PDB entry 7XN7 | electron microscopy, 3.10 A resolution | chains B and T of the 25 polymer chains in the assembly

== Chain B ==
Protein: DNA-directed RNA polymerase subunit beta
Source organism: Komagataella phaffii
Notes: EC 2.7.7.6
Reference sequence: C4QZQ7 (C4QZQ7_KOMPG); numbering as in UniProt (aligned over 1-1227)
Sequence (1227 residues; each row starts with the number of its first residue):
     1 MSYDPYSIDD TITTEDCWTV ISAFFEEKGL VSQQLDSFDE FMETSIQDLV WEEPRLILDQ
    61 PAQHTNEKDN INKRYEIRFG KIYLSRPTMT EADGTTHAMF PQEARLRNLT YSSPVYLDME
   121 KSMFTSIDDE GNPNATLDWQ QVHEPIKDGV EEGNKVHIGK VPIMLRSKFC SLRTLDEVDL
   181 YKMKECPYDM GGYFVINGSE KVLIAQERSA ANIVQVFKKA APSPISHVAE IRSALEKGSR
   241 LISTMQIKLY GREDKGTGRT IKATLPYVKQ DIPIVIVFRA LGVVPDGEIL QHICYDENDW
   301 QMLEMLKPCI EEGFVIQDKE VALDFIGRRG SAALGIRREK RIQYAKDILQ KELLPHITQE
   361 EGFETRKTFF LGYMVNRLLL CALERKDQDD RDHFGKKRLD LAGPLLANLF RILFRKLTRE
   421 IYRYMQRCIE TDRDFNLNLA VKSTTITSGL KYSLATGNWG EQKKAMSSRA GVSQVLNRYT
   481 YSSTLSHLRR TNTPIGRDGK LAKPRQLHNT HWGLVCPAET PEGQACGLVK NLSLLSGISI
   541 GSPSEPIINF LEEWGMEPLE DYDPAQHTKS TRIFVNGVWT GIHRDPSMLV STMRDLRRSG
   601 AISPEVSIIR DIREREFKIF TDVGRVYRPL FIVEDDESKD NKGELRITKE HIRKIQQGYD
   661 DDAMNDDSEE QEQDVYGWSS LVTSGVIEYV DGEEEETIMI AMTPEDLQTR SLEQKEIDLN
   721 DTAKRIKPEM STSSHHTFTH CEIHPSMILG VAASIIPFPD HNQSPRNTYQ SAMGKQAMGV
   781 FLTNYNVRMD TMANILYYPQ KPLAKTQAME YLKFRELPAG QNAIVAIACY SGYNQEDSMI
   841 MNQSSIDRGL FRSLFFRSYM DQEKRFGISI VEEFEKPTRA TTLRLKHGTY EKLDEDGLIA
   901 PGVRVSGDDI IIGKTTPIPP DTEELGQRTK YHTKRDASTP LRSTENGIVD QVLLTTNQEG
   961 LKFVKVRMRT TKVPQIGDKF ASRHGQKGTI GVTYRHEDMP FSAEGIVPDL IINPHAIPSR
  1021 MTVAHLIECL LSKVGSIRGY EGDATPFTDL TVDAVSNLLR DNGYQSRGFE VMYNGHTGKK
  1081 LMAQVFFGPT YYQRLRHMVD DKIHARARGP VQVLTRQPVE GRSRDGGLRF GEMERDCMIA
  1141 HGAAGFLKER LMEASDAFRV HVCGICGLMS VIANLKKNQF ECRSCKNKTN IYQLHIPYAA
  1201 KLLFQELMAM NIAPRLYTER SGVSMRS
Disordered / not traced: 1-8, 65-68, 129-152, 663-674, 710-719, 1223-1227

== Chain T ==
Molecule: 198-nt DNA strand
Sequence (198 nucleotides; numbered -72 to 125; the number before each row is that of its first residue; numbers below 1 keep their minus sign (DA-72 is residue -72)):
   -72 ATCAGAATCC CGGTGCCGAG GCCGCTCAAT TGGTCGTAGA CAGCTCTAGC ACCGCTTAAA
   -12 CGCACGTACG CGCTGTCCCC CGCGTTTTAA CCGCCAAGGG GATTACACCC AAGACACCAG
    48 GCACGAGACA GAAAAAAACA ACGAAAACGG CCACCACCCA AACACACCAA ACACAAGAGC
   108 TAATTGACTG ACGTAAGC
Disordered / not traced: -72 to 8, 62-125

== How chain B and chain T interact ==
Pairs across the interface (22; chain B residue first):
  Ser199(B) with DG40(T), phosphate contact
  Lys201(B) with DA39(T), phosphate contact
  Ala455(B) with DG40(T), sugar contact
  Thr456(B) with DG40(T), phosphate contact
  Gln462(B) with DA41(T), phosphate contact; DC42(T), hydrogen bond to the phosphate
  Arg497(B) with DA32(T), salt bridge to the phosphate
  Thr791(B) with DA38(T), phosphate contact; DA39(T), hydrogen bond to the phosphate
  Met792(B) with DC37(T), phosphate contact; DA38(T), phosphate contact
  Arg857(B) with DA38(T), salt bridge to the phosphate
  Arg942(B) with DA38(T), salt bridge to the phosphate
  Gly1121(B) with DC36(T), phosphate contact
  Arg1122(B) with DC36(T), hydrogen bond to the phosphate; DC37(T), salt bridge to the phosphate
  Ser1123(B) with DC37(T), phosphate contact
  Leu1128(B) with DC35(T), phosphate contact
  Arg1129(B) with DA34(T), salt bridge to the phosphate; DC35(T), hydrogen bond to the phosphate
  Gly1131(B) with DA34(T), phosphate contact
  Met1133(B) with DC33(T), sugar contact
Other interface residues (no listed pair), chain B (22 interface residues in all): Ile196, Asn197, Tyr452, Val475, Gly1127

== In short ==
The interface between chain B and chain T involves 22 residues on one side and 11 on the other, with 4
hydrogen bonds and 5 salt bridges. Polar contacts include Gln462(B)-DC42(T), Thr791(B)-DA39(T) and
Arg1122(B)-DC36(T).
Here chain B is DNA-directed RNA polymerase subunit beta (Komagataella phaffii) and chain T is a 198-nt DNA
strand. Entry 7XN7 (RNA polymerase II elongation complex containing Spt4/5, Elf1, Spt6, Spn1 and Paf1C) was
determined by electron microscopy (same publication as 7XSE, 7XSX, 7XSZ, 7XT7, 7XTD and 7XTI).
